7Y82 - chains A and B of the 3 polymer chains in the assembly; structure by electron microscopy, 2.83 A resolution.

[Chain A]
Molecule: RAMP superfamily protein
Source organism: Candidatus Scalindua brodae
UniProt: A0A0B0EGF3 (A0A0B0EGF3_9BACT); residues 6-1722 here correspond to UniProt positions 1-1717 (UniProt number = residue number - 5)
Amino-acid sequence (1728 residues; numbered -5 to 1722; the number before each row is that of its first residue; numbers below 1 keep their minus sign (Met-5 is residue -5)):
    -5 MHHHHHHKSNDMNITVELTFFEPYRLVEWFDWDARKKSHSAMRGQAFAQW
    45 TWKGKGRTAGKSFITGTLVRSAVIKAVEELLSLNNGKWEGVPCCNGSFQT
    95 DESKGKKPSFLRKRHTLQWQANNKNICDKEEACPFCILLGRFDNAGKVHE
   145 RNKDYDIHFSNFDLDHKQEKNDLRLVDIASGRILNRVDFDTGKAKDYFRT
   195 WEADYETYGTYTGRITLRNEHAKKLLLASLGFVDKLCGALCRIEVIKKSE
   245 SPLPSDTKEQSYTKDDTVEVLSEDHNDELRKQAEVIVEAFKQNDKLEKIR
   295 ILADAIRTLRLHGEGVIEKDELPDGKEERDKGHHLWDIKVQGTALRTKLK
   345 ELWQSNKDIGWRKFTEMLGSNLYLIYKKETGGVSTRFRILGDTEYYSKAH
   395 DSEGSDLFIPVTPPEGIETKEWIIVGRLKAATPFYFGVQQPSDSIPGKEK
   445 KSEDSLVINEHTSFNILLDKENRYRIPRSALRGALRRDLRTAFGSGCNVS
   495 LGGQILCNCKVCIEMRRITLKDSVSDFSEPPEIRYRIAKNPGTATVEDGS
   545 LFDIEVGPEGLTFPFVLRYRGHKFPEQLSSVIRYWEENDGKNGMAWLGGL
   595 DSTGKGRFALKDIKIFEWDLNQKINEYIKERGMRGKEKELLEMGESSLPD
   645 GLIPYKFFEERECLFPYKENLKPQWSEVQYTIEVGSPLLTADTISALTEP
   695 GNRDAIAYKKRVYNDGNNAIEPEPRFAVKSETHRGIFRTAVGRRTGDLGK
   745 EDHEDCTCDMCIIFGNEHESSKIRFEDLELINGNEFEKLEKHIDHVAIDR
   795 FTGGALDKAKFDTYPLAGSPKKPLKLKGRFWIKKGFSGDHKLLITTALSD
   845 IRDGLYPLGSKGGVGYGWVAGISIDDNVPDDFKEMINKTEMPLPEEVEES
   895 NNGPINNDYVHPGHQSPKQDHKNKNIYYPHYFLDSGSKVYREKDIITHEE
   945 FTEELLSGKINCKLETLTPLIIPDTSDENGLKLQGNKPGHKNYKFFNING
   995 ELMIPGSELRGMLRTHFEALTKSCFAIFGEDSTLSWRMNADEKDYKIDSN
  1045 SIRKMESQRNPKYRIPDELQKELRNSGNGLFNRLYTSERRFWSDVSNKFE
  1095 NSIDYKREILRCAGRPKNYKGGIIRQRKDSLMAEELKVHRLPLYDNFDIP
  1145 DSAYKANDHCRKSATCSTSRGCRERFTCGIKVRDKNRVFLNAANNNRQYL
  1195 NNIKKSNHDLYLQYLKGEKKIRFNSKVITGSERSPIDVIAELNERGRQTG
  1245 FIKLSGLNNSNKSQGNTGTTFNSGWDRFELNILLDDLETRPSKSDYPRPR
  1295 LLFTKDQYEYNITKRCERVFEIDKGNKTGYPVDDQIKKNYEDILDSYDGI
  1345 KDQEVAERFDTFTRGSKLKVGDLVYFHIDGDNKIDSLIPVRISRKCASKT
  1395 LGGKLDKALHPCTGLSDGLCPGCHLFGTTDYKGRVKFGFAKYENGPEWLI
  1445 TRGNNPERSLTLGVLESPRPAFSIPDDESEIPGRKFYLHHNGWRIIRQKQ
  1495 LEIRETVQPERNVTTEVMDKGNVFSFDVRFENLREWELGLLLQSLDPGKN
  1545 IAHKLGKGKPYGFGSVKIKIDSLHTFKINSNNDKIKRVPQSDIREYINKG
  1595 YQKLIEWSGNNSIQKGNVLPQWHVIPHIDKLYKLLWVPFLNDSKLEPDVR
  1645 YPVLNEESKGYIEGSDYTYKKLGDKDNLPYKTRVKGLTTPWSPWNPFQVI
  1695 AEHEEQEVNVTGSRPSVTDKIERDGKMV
Unresolved in the structure: -5 to 5, 161-165, 241-267, 375-386, 392-398, 444-450, 873-898, 1040-1175, 1218-1322, 1373-1377, 1572-1578, 1604-1612, 1693-1722
Differences from the reference sequence: initiating methionine (-5); expression tag (-4 to 5)
Ion coordination: Zn2+ site 1: Cys88, Cys121, Cys127, Cys130; Mg2+: Gly134, Asp137, Ala139 (shared with U26(B) of chain B); Zn2+ site 2: Cys491, Cys503, Cys506; Zn2+ site 3: His747, Cys750, Cys752, Cys755; Zn2+ site 4: Cys1018, Cys1406, Cys1414, Cys1417
What the authors report for this chain:
  - Mg2+ coordination: Gly134, Asp137, Ala139
  - mutagenesis - D298A, D547A, D698A: abolished catalytic activity
  - catalytic residues: Asp298, Lys320, Lys371, Asp547, Asp698 (proposed by the authors, not directly observed)

[Chain B]
Molecule: crRNA
Source organism: Candidatus Scalindua brodae
Sequence (110 nucleotides; row label = number of the first residue in the row):
     1 GUUAUGAAACAAGAGAAGGACUUAAUGUCACGGUACCCAAUUUUCUGCCC
    51 CGGACUCCACGGCUGUUACUAGAGGUUAUGAAACAAGAGAAGGACUUAAU
   101 GUCACGGUAC
Unresolved in the structure: 1-18, 60-110
Ion coordination: Mg2+: U26 (shared with Gly134(A), Asp137(A), Ala139(A) of chain A)

[How chain A and chain B interact]
Pairs across the interface (304):
  Glu16(A) - C31(B)  hydrogen bond to the base
  Arg19(A) - C31(B)  salt bridge to the phosphate
  Trp23(A) - U22(B)  sugar contact
  Trp23(A) - U23(B)  sugar contact
  Arg37(A) - A30(B)  hydrogen bond to the sugar
  Arg37(A) - G32(B)  sugar contact
  Arg37(A) - G33(B)  hydrogen bond to the base
  Gln39(A) - U28(B)  hydrogen bond to the base
  Ala40(A) - U28(B)  hydrogen bond to the base
  Phe41(A) - A30(B)  sugar contact
  Phe41(A) - C31(B)  phosphate contact
  Thr45(A) - C21(B)  hydrogen bond to the phosphate
  Thr45(A) - U22(B)  hydrogen bond to the phosphate
  Lys55(A) - C21(B)  hydrogen bond to the base
  Lys55(A) - U22(B)  base contact
  Phe57(A) - U22(B)  stacking on the base
  Thr59(A) - U23(B)  sugar contact
  Thr59(A) - U28(B)  base contact
  Gly60(A) - U23(B)  hydrogen bond to the base
  Gly60(A) - A25(B)  hydrogen bond to the base
  Thr61(A) - U23(B)  hydrogen bond to the sugar
  Thr61(A) - A24(B)  hydrogen bond to the sugar
  Thr61(A) - A25(B)  hydrogen bond to the base
  Thr61(A) - U28(B)  base contact
  Leu62(A) - U28(B)  hydrogen bond to the base
  Arg64(A) - A25(B)  base contact
  Arg64(A) - U26(B)  hydrogen bond to the phosphate
  Arg64(A) - G27(B)  salt bridge to the phosphate
  Ser65(A) - U28(B)  hydrogen bond to the phosphate
  Ser91(A) - U26(B)  hydrogen bond to the base
  Phe92(A) - U26(B)  hydrogen bond to the base
  Phe92(A) - G27(B)  base contact
  Gln93(A) - U26(B)  hydrogen bond to the base
  Gln93(A) - G27(B)  base contact
  Thr94(A) - U26(B)  base contact
  Thr94(A) - G27(B)  hydrogen bond to the base
  Lys101(A) - G27(B)  hydrogen bond to the base
  Pro102(A) - A25(B)  phosphate contact
  Pro102(A) - G27(B)  phosphate contact
  Ser103(A) - A24(B)  sugar contact
  Ser103(A) - A25(B)  hydrogen bond to the phosphate
  Phe104(A) - G27(B)  hydrogen bond to the sugar
  Phe104(A) - U28(B)  stacking on the base
  Leu105(A) - G27(B)  sugar contact
  Leu105(A) - U28(B)  sugar contact
  Arg106(A) - G27(B)  hydrogen bond to the base
  Arg106(A) - U28(B)  salt bridge to the phosphate
  Arg106(A) - C29(B)  phosphate contact
  Lys107(A) - C29(B)  hydrogen bond to the phosphate
  Lys107(A) - G32(B)  hydrogen bond to the base
  Arg108(A) - C29(B)  sugar contact
  Leu133(A) - U26(B)  sugar contact
  Gly134(A) - U26(B)  phosphate contact
  Arg135(A) - U26(B)  sugar contact
  Asp137(A) - U26(B)  phosphate contact
  Ala139(A) - U26(B)  phosphate contact
  Gly140(A) - A24(B)  hydrogen bond to the sugar
  Gly140(A) - A25(B)  sugar contact
  Gly140(A) - U26(B)  phosphate contact
  Lys141(A) - A24(B)  hydrogen bond to the sugar
  Lys141(A) - A25(B)  sugar contact
  Lys141(A) - U26(B)  salt bridge to the phosphate
  Lys141(A) - G27(B)  salt bridge to the phosphate
  His143(A) - A24(B)  stacking on the base
  Asn146(A) - A24(B)  base contact
  Tyr149(A) - A24(B)  hydrogen bond to the base
  Tyr149(A) - A25(B)  sugar contact
  Ile151(A) - A25(B)  base contact
  His152(A) - U23(B)  base contact
  His152(A) - A24(B)  hydrogen bond to the base
  His152(A) - A25(B)  base contact
  Phe153(A) - U23(B)  hydrogen bond to the base
  Phe153(A) - A25(B)  hydrogen bond to the base
  Ser154(A) - U23(B)  base contact
  Asn155(A) - U22(B)  hydrogen bond to the base
  Asn155(A) - U23(B)  hydrogen bond to the base
  Asp157(A) - C21(B)  base contact
  Asp157(A) - U22(B)  hydrogen bond to the base
  Arg176(A) - A35(B)  salt bridge to the phosphate
  Ile177(A) - A35(B)  sugar contact
  Leu178(A) - A35(B)  phosphate contact
  Asn179(A) - G33(B)  hydrogen bond to the sugar
  Asn179(A) - U34(B)  sugar contact
  Asn179(A) - A35(B)  hydrogen bond to the phosphate
  Asn179(A) - C36(B)  hydrogen bond to the sugar
  Arg180(A) - G33(B)  phosphate contact
  Arg180(A) - U34(B)  phosphate contact
  Val181(A) - U34(B)  hydrogen bond to the phosphate
  Val181(A) - C36(B)  sugar contact
  Gly186(A) - C36(B)  hydrogen bond to the sugar
  Gly186(A) - C37(B)  sugar contact
  Lys187(A) - C36(B)  sugar contact
  Lys187(A) - C37(B)  sugar contact
  Ala188(A) - C36(B)  hydrogen bond to the base
  Asp190(A) - G33(B)  hydrogen bond to the base
  Tyr191(A) - G33(B)  base contact
  Tyr191(A) - A35(B)  base contact
  Phe192(A) - G33(B)  stacking on the base
  Arg208(A) - G19(B)  salt bridge to the phosphate
  Lys229(A) - C31(B)  hydrogen bond to the sugar
  Gly232(A) - C31(B)  hydrogen bond to the phosphate
  Leu234(A) - C31(B)  base contact
  Tyr389(A) - G33(B)  hydrogen bond to the base
  Tyr390(A) - G33(B)  base contact
  Ser391(A) - A30(B)  base contact
  Ser391(A) - G33(B)  hydrogen bond to the base
  Asp400(A) - G27(B)  base contact
  Leu401(A) - G27(B)  base contact
  Gly431(A) - A35(B)  hydrogen bond to the sugar
  Gly431(A) - C36(B)  hydrogen bond to the phosphate
  Val432(A) - A35(B)  sugar contact
  Phe458(A) - C38(B)  base contact
  Phe458(A) - A39(B)  base contact
  Pro471(A) - A35(B)  phosphate contact
  Arg472(A) - C31(B)  salt bridge to the phosphate
  Ser473(A) - U34(B)  sugar contact
  Ser473(A) - A35(B)  hydrogen bond to the phosphate
  Ala474(A) - U34(B)  sugar contact
  Ala474(A) - A35(B)  phosphate contact
  Arg476(A) - C31(B)  hydrogen bond to the base
  Arg476(A) - G32(B)  salt bridge to the phosphate
  Arg476(A) - G33(B)  salt bridge to the phosphate
  Gly477(A) - U34(B)  phosphate contact
  Arg480(A) - G33(B)  sugar contact
  Arg480(A) - U34(B)  phosphate contact
  Arg481(A) - U34(B)  hydrogen bond to the base
  Val493(A) - G33(B)  sugar contact
  Ser494(A) - G32(B)  base contact
  Leu495(A) - A30(B)  base contact
  Leu495(A) - G32(B)  base contact
  Leu495(A) - G33(B)  base contact
  Gly496(A) - A30(B)  base contact
  Gly496(A) - G32(B)  hydrogen bond to the base
  Gly497(A) - C29(B)  hydrogen bond to the base
  Gly497(A) - G32(B)  base contact
  Leu500(A) - C29(B)  base contact
  Met509(A) - G32(B)  phosphate contact
  Arg510(A) - C29(B)  base contact
  Arg510(A) - G32(B)  phosphate contact
  Ile512(A) - C31(B)  base contact
  Thr513(A) - C31(B)  base contact
  Leu514(A) - C31(B)  hydrogen bond to the base
  Tyr529(A) - U41(B)  sugar contact
  Arg530(A) - A39(B)  salt bridge to the phosphate
  Arg530(A) - U41(B)  phosphate contact
  Ile531(A) - A39(B)  hydrogen bond to the sugar
  Ile531(A) - A40(B)  phosphate contact
  Ile531(A) - U41(B)  hydrogen bond to the phosphate
  Ile531(A) - U42(B)  sugar contact
  Ala532(A) - A39(B)  phosphate contact
  Ala532(A) - A40(B)  phosphate contact
  Lys533(A) - A39(B)  phosphate contact
  Lys533(A) - A40(B)  hydrogen bond to the phosphate
  Lys533(A) - U42(B)  sugar contact
  Ala538(A) - U43(B)  sugar contact
  Thr539(A) - U43(B)  sugar contact
  Val540(A) - U42(B)  base contact
  Ser544(A) - A39(B)  base contact
  Leu545(A) - U41(B)  base contact
  Phe546(A) - A39(B)  base contact
  Gly592(A) - U34(B)  hydrogen bond to the base
  Gly592(A) - C36(B)  sugar contact
  Gly593(A) - C36(B)  hydrogen bond to the phosphate
  Gly593(A) - C37(B)  phosphate contact
  Leu594(A) - C37(B)  hydrogen bond to the phosphate
  Asp595(A) - C37(B)  hydrogen bond to the phosphate
  Ser596(A) - C38(B)  hydrogen bond to the phosphate
  Leu683(A) - U42(B)  phosphate contact
  Thr684(A) - U42(B)  phosphate contact
  Ala685(A) - U41(B)  hydrogen bond to the sugar
  Ala685(A) - U42(B)  hydrogen bond to the phosphate
  Lys723(A) - U41(B)  salt bridge to the phosphate
  Glu725(A) - A40(B)  sugar contact
  Glu725(A) - U41(B)  phosphate contact
  Thr726(A) - A40(B)  hydrogen bond to the phosphate
  Thr726(A) - U41(B)  hydrogen bond to the phosphate
  Arg728(A) - C38(B)  salt bridge to the phosphate
  Arg728(A) - A39(B)  salt bridge to the phosphate
  Gly729(A) - A40(B)  sugar contact
  Ile730(A) - A40(B)  base contact
  Arg732(A) - A39(B)  salt bridge to the phosphate
  Thr733(A) - A40(B)  hydrogen bond to the base
  Phe758(A) - C38(B)  phosphate contact
  Phe758(A) - A39(B)  phosphate contact
  Gly759(A) - C38(B)  sugar contact
  Asn760(A) - C37(B)  hydrogen bond to the sugar
  Asn760(A) - C38(B)  sugar contact
  Glu761(A) - C37(B)  base contact
  Glu761(A) - C38(B)  sugar contact
  Glu763(A) - C37(B)  hydrogen bond to the sugar
  Ser764(A) - C37(B)  phosphate contact
  Ser765(A) - C37(B)  phosphate contact
  Ser765(A) - C38(B)  hydrogen bond to the phosphate
  Asp788(A) - G47(B)  sugar contact
  His789(A) - G47(B)  salt bridge to the phosphate
  Val790(A) - C45(B)  hydrogen bond to the sugar
  Val790(A) - U46(B)  sugar contact
  Val790(A) - G47(B)  hydrogen bond to the phosphate
  Val790(A) - C48(B)  sugar contact
  Ala791(A) - C45(B)  sugar contact
  Ala791(A) - U46(B)  phosphate contact
  Ile792(A) - U46(B)  hydrogen bond to the phosphate
  Ile792(A) - C48(B)  sugar contact
  Arg794(A) - U46(B)  salt bridge to the phosphate
  Gly797(A) - C48(B)  hydrogen bond to the sugar
  Gly797(A) - C49(B)  sugar contact
  Gly798(A) - C48(B)  sugar contact
  Ala799(A) - G47(B)  base contact
  Ala799(A) - C48(B)  base contact
  Lys804(A) - G47(B)  base contact
  Phe805(A) - C45(B)  base contact
  Tyr850(A) - A40(B)  base contact
  Pro851(A) - A40(B)  base contact
  Gly853(A) - U42(B)  phosphate contact
  Ser854(A) - U42(B)  hydrogen bond to the phosphate
  Ser854(A) - U43(B)  phosphate contact
  Lys855(A) - U43(B)  hydrogen bond to the phosphate
  Gly856(A) - U43(B)  phosphate contact
  Tyr922(A) - C51(B)  hydrogen bond to the phosphate
  His924(A) - C50(B)  salt bridge to the phosphate
  His924(A) - C51(B)  salt bridge to the phosphate
  Pro967(A) - G47(B)  sugar contact
  Pro967(A) - C48(B)  phosphate contact
  Thr969(A) - G47(B)  base contact
  Ser1001(A) - U46(B)  sugar contact
  Ser1001(A) - G47(B)  hydrogen bond to the phosphate
  Glu1002(A) - U46(B)  base contact
  Glu1002(A) - G47(B)  hydrogen bond to the phosphate
  Glu1002(A) - C48(B)  phosphate contact
  Arg1004(A) - U44(B)  salt bridge to the phosphate
  Arg1004(A) - C45(B)  salt bridge to the phosphate
  Gly1005(A) - U46(B)  sugar contact
  Arg1008(A) - U44(B)  hydrogen bond to the phosphate
  Arg1008(A) - C45(B)  salt bridge to the phosphate
  Thr1009(A) - U46(B)  base contact
  Ile1021(A) - C45(B)  sugar contact
  Ile1021(A) - U46(B)  phosphate contact
  Arg1031(A) - G53(B)  phosphate contact
  Arg1031(A) - A54(B)  salt bridge to the phosphate
  Arg1031(A) - C55(B)  salt bridge to the phosphate
  Val1176(A) - A59(B)  phosphate contact
  Lys1179(A) - C58(B)  sugar contact
  Phe1183(A) - C58(B)  phosphate contact
  Ser1340(A) - A54(B)  phosphate contact
  Tyr1341(A) - A54(B)  phosphate contact
  Tyr1341(A) - C55(B)  phosphate contact
  Asp1342(A) - G53(B)  hydrogen bond to the sugar
  Asp1342(A) - A54(B)  hydrogen bond to the phosphate
  Thr1355(A) - A54(B)  phosphate contact
  Thr1355(A) - C55(B)  hydrogen bond to the phosphate
  Val1384(A) - C55(B)  phosphate contact
  Val1384(A) - U56(B)  phosphate contact
  Arg1385(A) - C55(B)  hydrogen bond to the sugar
  Arg1385(A) - U56(B)  base contact
  Ile1386(A) - C55(B)  base contact
  Ile1386(A) - U56(B)  base contact
  Arg1388(A) - G53(B)  salt bridge to the phosphate
  Arg1388(A) - A54(B)  salt bridge to the phosphate
  Phe1420(A) - U44(B)  phosphate contact
  Phe1420(A) - C45(B)  phosphate contact
  Gly1421(A) - U44(B)  sugar contact
  Thr1422(A) - U43(B)  hydrogen bond to the sugar
  Thr1422(A) - U44(B)  sugar contact
  Thr1423(A) - U43(B)  hydrogen bond to the sugar
  Thr1423(A) - U44(B)  hydrogen bond to the sugar
  Tyr1425(A) - U43(B)  sugar contact
  Lys1426(A) - U43(B)  salt bridge to the phosphate
  Lys1426(A) - U44(B)  phosphate contact
  Gly1427(A) - U43(B)  phosphate contact
  Gly1427(A) - U44(B)  hydrogen bond to the phosphate
  Val1458(A) - C50(B)  base contact
  Leu1459(A) - C49(B)  base contact
  Glu1460(A) - C49(B)  hydrogen bond to the sugar
  Glu1460(A) - C50(B)  sugar contact
  Ser1461(A) - C49(B)  hydrogen bond to the base
  Ser1461(A) - C50(B)  sugar contact
  Pro1462(A) - C49(B)  phosphate contact
  Pro1462(A) - C50(B)  phosphate contact
  Arg1463(A) - C50(B)  hydrogen bond to the base
  Arg1463(A) - C51(B)  hydrogen bond to the phosphate
  Arg1463(A) - G52(B)  hydrogen bond to the sugar
  Ala1465(A) - G52(B)  phosphate contact
  Phe1466(A) - C51(B)  phosphate contact
  Phe1466(A) - G52(B)  hydrogen bond to the phosphate
  Lys1479(A) - C50(B)  salt bridge to the phosphate
  Tyr1481(A) - C49(B)  hydrogen bond to the phosphate
  Tyr1481(A) - C50(B)  hydrogen bond to the phosphate
  Gly1550(A) - C48(B)  phosphate contact
  Gly1550(A) - C49(B)  phosphate contact
  Lys1551(A) - C48(B)  salt bridge to the phosphate
  Lys1551(A) - C49(B)  phosphate contact
  Gly1552(A) - C49(B)  hydrogen bond to the phosphate
  Lys1553(A) - U46(B)  hydrogen bond to the base
  Lys1553(A) - C48(B)  hydrogen bond to the phosphate
  Lys1553(A) - C49(B)  hydrogen bond to the phosphate
  Pro1554(A) - C49(B)  phosphate contact
  Pro1554(A) - C50(B)  phosphate contact
  Tyr1645(A) - C50(B)  hydrogen bond to the phosphate
  Tyr1645(A) - C51(B)  phosphate contact
  Pro1646(A) - C51(B)  base contact
  Leu1648(A) - C51(B)  base contact
  Leu1648(A) - G52(B)  base contact
  Tyr1663(A) - C50(B)  hydrogen bond to the sugar
  Tyr1663(A) - C51(B)  hydrogen bond to the phosphate
Other interface residues (no listed pair), chain A (214 interface residues in all): Asp25, Trp26, Lys69, Asp95, Val142, Cys231, Ala233, Tyr429, Phe430, Ala478, Ile499, Trp590, Leu591, Asp686, Ala803, Val858, Ile965, Ile966, Pro999, Met1006, Ser1029, Met1032, Ser1387, Asp1424, Leu1549, Asn1649, Arg1677

[Overview]
Chain A and chain B form an interface of 214 and 39 residues respectively; the contacts include 103 hydrogen
bonds, 29 salt bridges and 4 aromatic stacking contacts. Polar contacts include Glu16(A)-C31(B),
Arg37(A)-G33(B) and Gln39(A)-U28(B). From the paper: catalytic residues Asp298(A), Lys320(A) and Lys371(A)
among others; D298A, D547A and D698A of chain A abolish catalytic activity.
Here chain A is RAMP superfamily protein and chain B is crRNA, both from Candidatus Scalindua brodae. Entry
7Y82 (CryoEM structure of type III-E CRISPR Craspase gRAMP-crRNA complex bound to self RNA target) was
determined by electron microscopy, deposited together with 7Y80, 7Y81, 7Y83, 7Y84 and 7Y85.
